Entry 1BI4 (X-ray diffraction, 2.50 A resolution); this record covers chains A and B of the 3 polymer chains in the assembly.

== Chain A ==
Name: Integrase
Organism: Human immunodeficiency virus 1
Notes: fragment: catalytic core domain 50 - 212
Reference sequence: P12497 (POL_HV1N5); residues 50-209 here correspond to UniProt positions 1196-1355 (UniProt number = residue number + 1146)
Chain sequence (160 residues; numbered 50 to 209; the number before each row is that of its first residue):
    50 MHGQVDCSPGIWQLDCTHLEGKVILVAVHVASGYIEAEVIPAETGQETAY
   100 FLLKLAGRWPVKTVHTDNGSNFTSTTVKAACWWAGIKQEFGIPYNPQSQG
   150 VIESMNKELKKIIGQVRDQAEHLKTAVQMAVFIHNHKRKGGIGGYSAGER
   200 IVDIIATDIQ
Unresolved in the structure: 50-56, 141-150, 209
Construct notes: engineered mutation His185 (Phe900 in P12497)

== Chain B ==
Name: Integrase
Organism: Human immunodeficiency virus 1
Notes: fragment: catalytic core domain 50 - 212
Reference sequence: P12497 (POL_HV1N5); residues 50-209 here correspond to UniProt positions 1196-1355 (UniProt number = residue number + 1146)
Chain sequence (160 residues; numbered 50 to 209; the number before each row is that of its first residue):
    50 MHGQVDCSPGIWQLDCTHLEGKVILVAVHVASGYIEAEVIPAETGQETAY
   100 FLLKLAGRWPVKTVHTDNGSNFTSTTVKAACWWAGIKQEFGIPYNPQSQG
   150 LIESMNKELKKIIGQVRDQAEHLKTAVQMAVFIHNHKRKGGIGGYSAGER
   200 IVDIIATDIQ
Unresolved in the structure: 50-56, 140-149
Construct notes: conflict Leu150 (Val865 in P12497); engineered mutation His185 (Phe900 in P12497)

== Chain A / chain B interface ==
Pairs across the interface (49; chain A residue first):
  Tyr83(A) - Arg107(B)
  Glu85(A) - Arg107(B)  salt bridge
  Glu87(A) - Tyr99(B)
  Glu87(A) - Lys103(B)  salt bridge
  Tyr99(A) - Glu87(B)
  Tyr99(A) - Lys173(B)
  Tyr99(A) - Gln177(B)
  Leu102(A) - Thr174(B)
  Leu102(A) - Gln177(B)
  Lys103(A) - Glu87(B)  salt bridge
  Lys103(A) - Gln177(B)
  Ala105(A) - Phe181(B)
  Ala105(A) - His185(B)  hydrogen bond (backbone-side chain)
  Gly106(A) - Val180(B)
  Gly106(A) - Phe181(B)
  Gly106(A) - Asn184(B)  hydrogen bond (backbone-side chain)
  Gly106(A) - His185(B)
  Arg107(A) - Tyr83(B)
  Arg107(A) - Glu85(B)  salt bridge
  Arg107(A) - Arg107(B)
  Trp108(A) - Trp108(B)  hydrophobic
  Trp132(A) - Gln168(B)  hydrogen bond
  Trp132(A) - Met178(B)
  Trp132(A) - Phe181(B)  hydrophobic
  Ala133(A) - Phe181(B)
  Gln168(A) - Trp132(B)  hydrogen bond
  Lys173(A) - Tyr99(B)
  Gln177(A) - Tyr99(B)
  Gln177(A) - Lys103(B)
  Met178(A) - Trp132(B)
  Phe181(A) - Ala105(B)
  Phe181(A) - Gly106(B)
  Phe181(A) - Trp132(B)  hydrophobic
  Phe181(A) - Ala133(B)
  Ile182(A) - Trp132(B)  hydrophobic
  Asn184(A) - Gly106(B)  hydrogen bond (side chain-backbone)
  His185(A) - Ala105(B)  hydrogen bond (side chain-backbone)
  His185(A) - Gly106(B)
  Glu198(A) - Ile208(B)
  Val201(A) - Trp108(B)  hydrophobic
  Val201(A) - Val201(B)
  Val201(A) - Ile204(B)  hydrophobic
  Val201(A) - Ala205(B)
  Asp202(A) - Gln209(B)
  Ile204(A) - Val201(B)  hydrophobic
  Ala205(A) - Val201(B)
  Ala205(A) - Ala205(B)  hydrophobic
  Ile208(A) - Glu198(B)
  Ile208(A) - Asp202(B)
Also at the interface, not in a pair above, chain A (29 interface residues in all): Thr174, Val180, Gly193
Also at the interface, not in a pair above, chain B (30 interface residues in all): Leu102, Ile182, Tyr194

== Overview ==
29 residues of chain A face 30 of chain B across their interface; the contacts include 6 hydrogen bonds and 4
salt bridges. Polar pairs include Glu85(A)-Arg107(B), Glu87(A)-Lys103(B) and Lys103(A)-Glu87(B).
Here chain A is Integrase and chain B is Integrase, both from Human immunodeficiency virus 1. Entry 1BI4
(Catalytic domain of HIV-1 integrase) was determined by X-ray diffraction, deposited together with 1BHL and
1BL3.
